PDB entry 3L4O | X-ray diffraction, 2.05 A resolution | chains D and F of the 6 polymer chains in the assembly

[Chain D (and F)]
Name: Methylamine dehydrogenase heavy chain
Source organism: Paracoccus denitrificans
Notes: EC 1.4.99.3; chain F of this document is another copy of the same molecule, construct and numbering; everything in this record applies to it too
Reference sequence: A1BB97 (A1BB97_PARDP); residues 1-386 here correspond to UniProt positions 32-417 (UniProt number = residue number + 31)
Amino-acid sequence (386 residues; numbered 1 to 386; the number before each row is that of its first residue):
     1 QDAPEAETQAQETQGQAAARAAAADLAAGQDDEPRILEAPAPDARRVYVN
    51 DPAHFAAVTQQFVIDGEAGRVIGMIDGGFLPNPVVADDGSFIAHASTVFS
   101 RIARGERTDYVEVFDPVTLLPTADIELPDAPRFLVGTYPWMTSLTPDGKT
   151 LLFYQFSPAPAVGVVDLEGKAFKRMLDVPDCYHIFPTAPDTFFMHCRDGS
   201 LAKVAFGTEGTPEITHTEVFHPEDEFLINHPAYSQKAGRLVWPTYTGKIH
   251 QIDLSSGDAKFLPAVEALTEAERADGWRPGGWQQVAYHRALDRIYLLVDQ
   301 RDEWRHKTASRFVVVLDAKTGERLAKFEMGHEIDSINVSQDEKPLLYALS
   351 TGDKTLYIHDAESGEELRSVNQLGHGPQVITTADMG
Disordered / not traced: 1-10
Cystine bridges: Cys181-Cys196

[Chain D / chain F interface]
Contacting residue pairs - 25 pairs, chain D then chain F:
  Val58(D) - Val58(F)  hydrophobic
  Val58(D) - Ile102(F)  hydrophobic
  Asp76(D) - Ala103(F)
  Gly77(D) - Ile102(F)
  Gly78(D) - Ile102(F)
  Val98(D) - Ser100(F)
  Val98(D) - Arg101(F)
  Val98(D) - Ile102(F)  hydrophobic
  Arg101(D) - Val98(F)
  Arg101(D) - Tyr110(F)
  Arg101(D) - Asp124(F)  salt bridge
  Ile102(D) - Val58(F)  hydrophobic
  Ile102(D) - Gly77(F)
  Ile102(D) - Gly78(F)
  Ile102(D) - Val98(F)  hydrophobic
  Ile102(D) - Tyr110(F)
  Ala103(D) - Asp76(F)
  Arg104(D) - Glu112(F)  salt bridge
  Arg104(D) - Pro121(F)
  Tyr110(D) - Arg101(F)
  Tyr110(D) - Ile102(F)
  Glu112(D) - Arg104(F)  salt bridge
  Pro121(D) - Arg104(F)
  Asp124(D) - Arg101(F)  salt bridge
  His375(D) - His375(F)
Interface residues without a listed pair, chain D (17 interface residues in all): Ser100, Thr108, Phe114
Interface residues without a listed pair, chain F (17 interface residues in all): Thr108, Phe114

[Summary]
The chain D/chain F interface involves 17 residues from each chain; the contacts include 4 salt bridges. Polar
pairs include Arg101(D)-Asp124(F) and Arg104(D)-Glu112(F).
Chain D and chain F are both Methylamine dehydrogenase heavy chain (Paracoccus denitrificans); the structure,
Crystal Structure of the MauG/pre-Methylamine Dehydrogenase Complex After Treatment with Hydrogen Peroxide,
was determined by X-ray diffraction (same publication as 3L4M).
